Entry 2ZK2 (X-ray diffraction, 2.26 A resolution); this record covers chains A and B.

[Chain A (and B)]
Name: Peroxisome proliferator-activated receptor gamma
From: Homo sapiens
Notes: fragment: ligand binding domain; chain B of this document is another copy of the same molecule, construct and numbering; everything in this record applies to it too
UniProtKB: P37231 (PPARG_HUMAN); residues 195-476 here correspond to UniProt positions 223-504 (UniProt number = residue number + 28)
Chain sequence (286 residues; numbered 191 to 476; the number before each row is that of its first residue):
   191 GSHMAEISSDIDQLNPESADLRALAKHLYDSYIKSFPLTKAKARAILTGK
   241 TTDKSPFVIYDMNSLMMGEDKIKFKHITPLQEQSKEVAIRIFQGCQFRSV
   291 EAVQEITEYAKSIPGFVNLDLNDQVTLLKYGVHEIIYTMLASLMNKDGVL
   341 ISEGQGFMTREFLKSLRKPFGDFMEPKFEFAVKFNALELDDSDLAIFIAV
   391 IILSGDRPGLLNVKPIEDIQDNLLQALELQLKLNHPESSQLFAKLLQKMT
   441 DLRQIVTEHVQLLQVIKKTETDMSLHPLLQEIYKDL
Disordered / not traced: 191-202 (chain B: 191-206, 462-465, 474-476)
Glycans and other covalent adducts: 15-deoxy-delta(12,14)-prostaglandin J2 (PTG) linked to Cys285
Sequence notes: expression tag (191-194)
Residues lining bound ligands: glutathione / 15-deoxy-delta(12,14)-prostaglandin J2: Phe226, Leu228, Phe264, Ile267, Thr268, Arg280, Ile281, Gly284, Arg288, Ser289, Glu291, Ala292, Glu295, Ile296, His323, Ile325, Ile326, Tyr327, Met329, Leu330, Leu333, Val339, Leu340, Ile341, Ser342, Glu343, Met364, Lys367, His449, Leu453, Leu469, Tyr473
Swiss-Prot annotation at these positions:
  - motif: Pro467 to Asp475 (9aaTAD)
  - binding site (rosiglitazone): Gln286 to Ser289, His323, His449, Tyr473
  - cross-link: Lys224 (Glycyl lysine isopeptide (Lys-Gly) (interchain with G-Cter in ubiquitin))

[Chain A / chain B interface]
Contacting residue pairs - 29 pairs, chain A then chain B:
  Asp396(A) - Lys373(B)  salt bridge
  Gln410(A) - Gln437(B)  hydrogen bond
  Asp411(A) - Ser429(B)  hydrogen bond
  Asp411(A) - Gln430(B)
  Leu414(A) - Gln430(B)
  Leu414(A) - Ala433(B)  hydrophobic
  Gln415(A) - Gln430(B)
  Glu418(A) - Glu418(B)
  Glu418(A) - Gln430(B)
  Ser429(A) - Asp411(B)  hydrogen bond
  Ser429(A) - Gln415(B)  hydrogen bond
  Gln430(A) - Asp411(B)
  Gln430(A) - Leu414(B)
  Gln430(A) - Gln415(B)
  Gln430(A) - Glu418(B)
  Gln430(A) - Phe432(B)
  Phe432(A) - Gln430(B)
  Ala433(A) - Phe432(B)  hydrophobic
  Ala433(A) - Leu436(B)  hydrophobic
  Leu436(A) - Ala433(B)  hydrophobic
  Leu436(A) - Leu436(B)  hydrophobic
  Gln437(A) - Gln410(B)
  Gln437(A) - Met439(B)
  Met439(A) - Gln437(B)
  Met439(A) - Thr440(B)
  Thr440(A) - Thr440(B)
  Thr440(A) - Arg443(B)
  Arg443(A) - Thr440(B)
  Arg443(A) - Gln444(B)  hydrogen bond
Also at the interface, not in a pair above, chain A (18 interface residues in all): Val390, Glu407, Gln444
Also at the interface, not in a pair above, chain B (18 interface residues in all): Lys434, Thr447

[Summary]
Chain A and chain B each contribute 18 residues to their interface, with 5 hydrogen bonds and 1 salt bridge.
Among the polar pairs are Asp396(A)-Lys373(B), Gln410(A)-Gln437(B) and Asp411(A)-Ser429(B). Ligands of chain
A: glutathione / 15-deoxy-delta(12,14)-prostaglandin J2. From UniProt: 7 rosiglitazone-binding residues on
chain A.
Chain A and chain B are both Peroxisome proliferator-activated receptor gamma (Homo sapiens); the structure,
Human peroxisome proliferator-activated receptor gamma ligand binding domain complexed with glutathion
conjugated 15-deoxy-delta12,14-prostaglandin J2, was determined by X-ray diffraction together with 2ZK0, 2ZK1,
2ZK3, 2ZK4 and 2ZK5 from the same study.
